PDB entry 2WPD | X-ray diffraction, 3.43 A resolution | chains A and D of the 19 polymer chains in the assembly

Chain A:
Molecule: ATP synthase subunit alpha, mitochondrial
Organism: Saccharomyces cerevisiae
Reference sequence: P07251 (ATPA_YEAST); residues 1-510 here correspond to UniProt positions 36-545 (UniProt number = residue number + 35)
Sequence (510 residues; each row starts with the number of its first residue):
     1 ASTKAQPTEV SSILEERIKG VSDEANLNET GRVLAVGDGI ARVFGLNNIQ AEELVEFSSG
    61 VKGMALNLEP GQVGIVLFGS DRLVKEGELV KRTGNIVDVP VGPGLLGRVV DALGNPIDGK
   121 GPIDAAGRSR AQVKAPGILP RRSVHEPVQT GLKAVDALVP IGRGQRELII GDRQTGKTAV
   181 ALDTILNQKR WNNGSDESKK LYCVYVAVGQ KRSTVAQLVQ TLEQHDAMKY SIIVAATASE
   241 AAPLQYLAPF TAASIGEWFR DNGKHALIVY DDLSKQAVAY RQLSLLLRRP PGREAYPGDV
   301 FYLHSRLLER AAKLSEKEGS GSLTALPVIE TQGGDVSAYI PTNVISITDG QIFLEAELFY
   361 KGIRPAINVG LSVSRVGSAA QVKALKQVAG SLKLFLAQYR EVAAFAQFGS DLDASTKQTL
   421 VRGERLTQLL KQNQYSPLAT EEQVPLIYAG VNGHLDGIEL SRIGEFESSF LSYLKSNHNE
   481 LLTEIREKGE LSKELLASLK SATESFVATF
Disordered / not traced: 1-25
Ion coordination: Mg2+: Thr178 (together with ATP)
Residues lining bound ligands: ATP (adenosine-5'-triphosphate): Arg173, Gln174, Thr175, Gly176, Lys177, Thr178, Ala179, Glu330, Phe359, Arg364, Pro365, Gln432, Asn433, Gln434
UniProt features mapped onto this chain:
  - binding site (ATP): Gly171 to Thr178
  - site: Ser372 (Required for activity)
  - modified residue (Phosphoserine): Ser22, Ser143
Reported in the primary citation:
  - binding site for the ligand ADP: Arg375

Chain D:
Molecule: ATP synthase subunit beta, mitochondrial
Organism: Saccharomyces cerevisiae
Notes: EC 3.6.3.14
Reference sequence: P00830 (ATPB_YEAST); residues 1-478 here correspond to UniProt positions 34-511 (UniProt number = residue number + 33)
Sequence (478 residues; numbered 1 to 478; the number before each row is that of its first residue):
     1 ASAAQSTPIT GKVTAVIGAI VDVHFEQSEL PAILNALEIK TPQGKLVLEV AQHLGENTVR
    61 TIAMDGTEGL VRGEKVLDTG GPISVPVGRE TLGRIINVIG EPIDERGPIK SKLRKPIHAD
   121 PPSFAEQSTS AEILETGIKV VDLLAPYARG GKIGLFGGAG VGKTVFIQEL INNIAKAHGG
   181 FSVFTGVGER TREGNDLYRE MKETGVINLE GESKVALVFG QMNEPPGARA RVALTGLTIA
   241 EYFRDEEGQD VLLFIDNIFR FTQAGSEVSA LLGRIPSAVG YQPTLATDMG LLQERITTTK
   301 KGSVTSVQAV YVPADDLTDP APATTFAHLD ATTVLSRGIS ELGIYPAVDP LDSKSRLLDA
   361 AVVGQEHYDV ASKVQETLQT YKSLQDIIAI LGMDELSEQD KLTVERARKI QRFLSQPFAV
   421 AEVFTGIPGK LVRLKDTVAS FKAVLEGKYD NIPEHAFYMV GGIEDVVAKA EKLAAEAN
Disordered / not traced: 1-5, 476-478
Ion coordination: Mg2+: Thr164 (together with ADP)
Residues lining bound ligands:
  - ADP (adenosine-5'-diphosphate): Gly158, Ala159, Gly160, Val161, Gly162, Lys163, Thr164, Val165, Glu193, Tyr345, Gln416, Phe418, Ala421, Phe424, Thr425, Met459
  - ATP (adenosine-5'-triphosphate): Ser355, Leu358, Tyr368
UniProt features mapped onto this chain:
  - binding site (ATP): Gly157 to Thr164
  - modified residue: Thr79 (Phosphothreonine), Thr204 (Phosphothreonine), Ser340 (Phosphoserine)

Interface between chain A and chain D:
Contacting residue pairs (76):
  Leu34(A) - Gly55(D)
  Ala35(A) - His53(D)
  Ala35(A) - Leu54(D)
  Val36(A) - Gln52(D)
  Val36(A) - His53(D)  hydrogen bond (backbone-backbone)
  Asp38(A) - Gln52(D)  hydrogen bond
  Asp38(A) - Arg274(D)  salt bridge
  Asp81(A) - Ile33(D)
  Arg82(A) - Ala32(D)
  Arg82(A) - Ile33(D)  hydrogen bond (side chain-backbone)
  Arg82(A) - Leu34(D)  hydrogen bond (side chain-backbone)
  Arg82(A) - Asn35(D)  hydrogen bond
  Arg82(A) - Pro82(D)
  Lys85(A) - Leu30(D)
  Lys85(A) - Ala32(D)
  Lys85(A) - His53(D)
  Glu86(A) - Leu30(D)
  Glu86(A) - His53(D)
  Glu86(A) - Gly55(D)
  Glu86(A) - Glu56(D)  hydrogen bond (side chain-backbone)
  Glu86(A) - Asn57(D)  hydrogen bond (side chain-backbone)
  Val109(A) - Phe124(D)  hydrophobic
  Ile117(A) - Phe124(D)
  Arg173(A) - Leu317(D)
  Arg173(A) - Phe326(D)
  Gln174(A) - Thr332(D)
  Gln174(A) - Lys354(D)
  Lys211(A) - Lys152(D)
  Lys211(A) - Glu294(D)
  Lys211(A) - Ala327(D)
  Lys211(A) - His328(D)
  Lys211(A) - Leu329(D)  hydrogen bond (side chain-backbone)
  Lys211(A) - Asp330(D)  salt bridge
  Arg212(A) - Pro122(D)  hydrogen bond (side chain-backbone)
  Arg212(A) - Phe124(D)
  Arg212(A) - Gln127(D)
  Arg212(A) - Glu294(D)  salt bridge
  Ser213(A) - Gln127(D)
  Val215(A) - Phe124(D)  hydrophobic
  Ala216(A) - Phe124(D)
  Gln217(A) - Thr129(D)  hydrogen bond
  Gln217(A) - Arg356(D)  hydrogen bond
  Gln220(A) - Thr129(D)  hydrogen bond
  Ala238(A) - His328(D)
  Ser239(A) - Pro121(D)
  Ser239(A) - Leu291(D)
  Ser239(A) - Glu294(D)
  Lys275(A) - Ala327(D)
  Arg281(A) - Ser277(D)  hydrogen bond
  Arg281(A) - Ala278(D)
  Gln282(A) - Pro283(D)
  Gln282(A) - Thr284(D)
  Gln282(A) - Thr287(D)
  Leu285(A) - Ile275(D)
  Leu285(A) - Pro283(D)  hydrophobic
  Arg288(A) - Gly273(D)  hydrogen bond (side chain-backbone)
  Arg288(A) - Ile275(D)
  Glu294(A) - Ala278(D)
  Ala295(A) - Ser277(D)
  Ala295(A) - Ala278(D)
  Gln332(A) - Thr318(D)
  Gln332(A) - Ala323(D)
  Tyr360(A) - Leu351(D)
  Tyr360(A) - Asp352(D)
  Tyr360(A) - Lys354(D)
  Tyr360(A) - Glu376(D)
  Tyr360(A) - Gln379(D)
  Lys361(A) - Glu376(D)
  Lys361(A) - Gln379(D)
  Gly362(A) - Glu376(D)
  Arg364(A) - Tyr368(D)  hydrogen bond
  Arg364(A) - Gln375(D)
  Gln407(A) - Ser383(D)
  Gln407(A) - Leu384(D)
  Gln407(A) - Ile387(D)
  Phe408(A) - Leu391(D)  hydrophobic
Also at the interface, not in a pair above, chain A (44 interface residues in all): Gly37, Ser80, Val84, Thr214, Val219, Val278, Leu286, Gly333, Glu357
Also at the interface, not in a pair above, chain D (57 interface residues in all): Ala51, Thr58, Asp120, Ser123, Ala125, Ala286, Gly290, Thr297

Summary:
The interface between chain A and chain D involves 44 residues on one side and 57 on the other, with 15
hydrogen bonds and 3 salt bridges. Polar pairs include Asp38(A)-Arg274(D), Lys211(A)-Asp330(D) and
Arg212(A)-Glu294(D). ATP is bound between chain A and chain D. The paper reports a binding site for the ligand
ADP at Arg375(A).
Chain A is ATP synthase subunit alpha, mitochondrial and chain D is ATP synthase subunit beta, mitochondrial,
both from Saccharomyces cerevisiae; the structure, The Mg.ADP inhibited state of the yeast F1c10 ATP synthase,
was determined by X-ray diffraction.
